PDB entry 9E1X | electron microscopy, 3.40 A resolution | chains D and I of the 11 polymer chains in the assembly

== Chain D ==
Protein: Histone H2B 1.1
From: Xenopus laevis
Reference sequence: P02281 (H2B11_XENLA); residues -3 to 122 here correspond to UniProt positions 1-126 (UniProt number = residue number + 4)
Amino-acid sequence (126 residues; numbered -3 to 122; the number before each row is that of its first residue; numbers below 1 keep their minus sign (Met-3 is residue -3)):
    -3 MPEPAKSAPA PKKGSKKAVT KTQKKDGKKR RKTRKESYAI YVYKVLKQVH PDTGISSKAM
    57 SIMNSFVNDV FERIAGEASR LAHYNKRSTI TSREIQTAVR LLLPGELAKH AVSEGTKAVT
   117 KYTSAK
Not modelled in the structure: -3 to 26
Sequence notes: engineered mutation Thr29 (Ser33 in P02281)
UniProt features mapped onto this chain:
  - modified residue: Lys2 (N6-acetyllysine), Lys9 (N6-acetyllysine), Ser11 (Phosphoserine), Lys12 (N6-acetyllysine), Lys17 (N6-acetyllysine)
  - glycosylation: Ser109 (O-linked (GlcNAc) serine)
  - cross-link: Lys117 (Glycyl lysine isopeptide (Lys-Gly) (interchain with G-Cter in ubiquitin))

== Chain I ==
Molecule: 151-nt DNA strand
From: Homo sapiens
Sequence (151 nucleotides; numbered -74 to 76; the number before each row is that of its first residue; numbers below 1 keep their minus sign (DC-74 is residue -74)):
   -74 CACAGGATGT ATATATCTGA CACGTGCCTG GAGACTAGGG AGTAATCCCC TTGGCGGTTA
   -14 AAACGCGGGG GACAGCGCGT ACGTGCGTTT AAGCGGTGCT AGAGCTGTCT ACGACCAATT
    46 GAGCGGCCTC GGCACCGGGA TTCTCCAGGG G
Not modelled in the structure: 75-76

== How chain D and chain I interact ==
Contacting residue pairs - 13 pairs, chain D then chain I:
  Arg27(D) - DG51(I)  phosphate contact
  Arg27(D) - DC52(I)  phosphate contact
  Lys28(D) - DG51(I)  sugar contact
  Lys28(D) - DC52(I)  phosphate contact
  Thr29(D) - DG51(I)  phosphate contact
  Arg30(D) - DG50(I)  hydrogen bond to the sugar
  Arg30(D) - DG51(I)  phosphate contact
  Lys31(D) - DG50(I)  sugar contact
  Lys31(D) - DG51(I)  salt bridge to the phosphate
  Glu32(D) - DG50(I)  phosphate contact
  Ser33(D) - DG50(I)  phosphate contact
  Ile36(D) - DG50(I)  phosphate contact
  Tyr37(D) - DC49(I)  hydrogen bond to the phosphate

== Overview ==
9 residues of chain D face 4 of chain I across their interface; the contacts include 2 hydrogen bonds and 1
salt bridge. Polar pairs include Arg30(D)-DG50(I), Tyr37(D)-DC49(I) and Lys31(D)-DG51(I).
Chain D is Histone H2B 1.1 (Xenopus laevis) and chain I is a 151-nt DNA strand (Homo sapiens); the structure,
Snf2h bound nucleosome complex - ClassD1, was determined by electron microscopy (same publication as 9E1L,
9E1M, 9E1N, 9E1O, 9E1P, 9E1Q and 4 further entries).
